Entry 9F0Z (electron microscopy, 3.42 A resolution); this record covers chains A and G of the 8 polymer chains in the assembly.

Chain A:
Molecule: T-strand DNA
Sequence (170 nucleotides; numbered 143 to -27; the number before each row is that of its first residue; the depositors numbered this strand downwards along its sequence, so these rows (ascending numbers) run in the REVERSE of the deposited 5'-to-3' order):
   -27 AACCACCAAGAGTGGTGGTTTTCGTGG
     1 TGTGGGGTGCGTTTTTGTTCAAAAACGACTAAAAAGAAATATTTATCTCA
    51 CAATACTTTTTAATCAAAGAGAATGAGAGAAATACTATAAATTTTTTCGC
   101 CACAGCCGCGCCGATGTTGTTGCGCGGCTGTGGCAAAACATCC
Disordered / not traced: 143, 142, 141, 140, 139, 138, 137, 136, 135, 134, 133, 132, 131, 130, 129, 128, 127, 126, 125, 124, 123, 122, 121, 120, 119, 118, 117, 116, 115, 114, 113, 112, 111, 110, 109, 108, 107, 106, 105, 104, 103, 102, 101, 100, 99, 98, 97, 96, 95, -3, -4, -5, -6, -7, -8, -9, -10, -11, -12, -13, -14, -15, -16, -17, -18, -19, -20, -21, -22, -23, -24, -25, -26, -27
Ion coordination: Mg2+: DG-1, DT1

Chain G:
Name: Relaxosome protein TraY
Source organism: Escherichia coli K-12
Reference sequence: P06627 (TRAY1_ECOLI); residue numbers follow UniProt; this construct covers 1-131
Amino-acid sequence (131 residues; row label = number of the first residue in the row):
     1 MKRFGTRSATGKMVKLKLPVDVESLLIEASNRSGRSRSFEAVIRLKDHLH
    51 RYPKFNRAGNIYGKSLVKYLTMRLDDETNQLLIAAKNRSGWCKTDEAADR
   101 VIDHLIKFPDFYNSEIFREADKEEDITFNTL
Disordered / not traced: 1-10, 120-131
Swiss-Prot annotation at these positions:
  - natural variant: Gly63 (G63D: In strain: ECOR 37)

Chain A / chain G interface:
Residue-residue contacts (6; chain A residue first):
  DT86(A) with Arg73(G), hydrogen bond to the base
  DT88(A) with Gly11(G), hydrogen bond to the phosphate; Met13(G), base contact
  DA89(A) with Lys93(G), phosphate contact
  DA90(A) with Cys92(G), hydrogen bond to the phosphate; Thr94(G), phosphate contact

Summary:
The interface between chain A and chain G involves 4 residues on one side and 6 on the other, with 3 hydrogen
bonds. Polar contacts include DT86(A)-Arg73(G), DT88(A)-Gly11(G) and DA90(A)-Cys92(G). DG-1(A) and DT1(A) form
the Mg2+ site.
Here chain A is T-strand DNA and chain G is Relaxosome protein TraY (Escherichia coli K-12). Entry 9F0Z
(CryoEM structure of the F plasmid relaxosome with truncated TraI1-863 in its TE mode, derived from ...) was
determined by electron microscopy (same publication as 9F0X, 9F0Y, 9F10, 9F11 and 9F12).
